3OC5 - chain A; structure by X-ray diffraction, 2.40 A resolution.

# Chain A
Protein: Toxin coregulated pilus biosynthesis protein F
From: Vibrio cholerae
Reference sequence: P0C6Q5 (TCPF_VIBCH); residues 1-318 here correspond to UniProt positions 21-338 (UniProt number = residue number + 20)
Chain sequence (318 residues; row label = number of the first residue in the row):
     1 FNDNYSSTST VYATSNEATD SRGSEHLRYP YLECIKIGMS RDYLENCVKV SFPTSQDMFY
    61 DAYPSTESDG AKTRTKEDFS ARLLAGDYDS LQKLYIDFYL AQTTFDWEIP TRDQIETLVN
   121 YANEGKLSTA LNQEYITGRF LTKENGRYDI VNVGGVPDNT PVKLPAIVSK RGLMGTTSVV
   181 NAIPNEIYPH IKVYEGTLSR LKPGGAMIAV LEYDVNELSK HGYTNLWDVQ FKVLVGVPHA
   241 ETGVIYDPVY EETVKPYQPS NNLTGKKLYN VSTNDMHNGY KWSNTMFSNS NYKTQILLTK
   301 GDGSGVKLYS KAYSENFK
Disordered / not traced: 1-24, 67-71, 260-262
Disulfide bonds: Cys-34/Cys-47
What the authors report for this chain:
  - mutagenesis - E251A/E252A: abolished binding to mAb13
  - mutagenesis - E251A/E252A: unchanged expression
  - mutagenesis - E251A/E252A (4-5-log): decreased growth in response to colonize the infant mouse

# Summary
The paper reports that E251A/E252A abolish binding to mAb13; E251A/E252A reduce growth in response to colonize
the infant mouse.
Chain A is Toxin coregulated pilus biosynthesis protein F (Vibrio cholerae); the structure, Crystal Structure
of the vibrio cholerae secreted colonization factor TcpF, was determined by X-ray diffraction (same
publication as 3OC8).
